7OY8 - chains H and L of the 35 polymer chains in the assembly; structure by electron microscopy, 2.50 A resolution.

[Chain H]
Protein: Photosynthetic reaction center, H-chain
Organism: Rhodospirillum rubrum (strain ATCC 11170 / ATH 1.1.1 / DSM 467 / LMG 4362 / NCIMB 8255 / S1)
Reference sequence: Q2RWS4 (Q2RWS4_RHORT); numbering as in UniProt (aligned over 1-257)
Chain sequence (257 residues; row label = number of the first residue in the row):
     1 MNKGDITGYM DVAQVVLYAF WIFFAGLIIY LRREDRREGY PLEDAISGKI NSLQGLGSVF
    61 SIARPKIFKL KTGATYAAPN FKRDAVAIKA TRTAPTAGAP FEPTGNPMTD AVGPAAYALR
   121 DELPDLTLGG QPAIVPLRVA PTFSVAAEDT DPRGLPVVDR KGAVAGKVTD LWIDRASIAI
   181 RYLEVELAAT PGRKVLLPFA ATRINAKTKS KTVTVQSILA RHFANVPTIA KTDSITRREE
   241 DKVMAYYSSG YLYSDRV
Residues lining bound ligands:
  - Trans-Geranyl BACTERIOCHLOROPHYLL A (07D): Ala25, Ile28, Ile29, Arg32, Arg36, Leu56, Gly57, Phe60, Ser61
  - tetramyristoyl-cardiolipin (CD4; (2R,5R,11R,14R)-5,8,11-trihydroxy-5,11-dioxido-17-oxo-2,14-bis(tetradecanoyloxy)-4,6,10,12,16-pentaoxa-5,11-diphosphatriacont-1-yl tetradecanoate), molecule 1: Phe23, Gly26, Leu27, Tyr30
  - tetramyristoyl-cardiolipin (CD4), molecule 2: Phe24, Ile28, Arg32, Arg36, Tyr40, Leu42, Ser52, Leu53, Gln54
  - phosphatidylglycerol (PGW; (1R)-2-{[(S)-{[(2S)-2,3-dihydroxypropyl]oxy}(hydroxy)phosphoryl]oxy}-1-[(hexadecanoyloxy)methyl]ethyl (9Z)-octadec-9-enoate), molecule 1: Tyr9, Gln14, Leu17, Tyr18, Trp21
  - phosphatidylglycerol (PGW), molecule 2: Arg36, Leu53, Gln54, Gly55, Leu56, Gly57, Ser58, Ser61
Reported in the primary citation:
  - binding site for Trans-Geranyl BACTERIOCHLOROPHYLL A: Ile29, Arg32, Arg36, Leu56
  - binding site for phosphatidylglycerol: Leu56

[Chain L]
Protein: Photosynthetic reaction center L subunit
Organism: Rhodospirillum rubrum (strain ATCC 11170 / ATH 1.1.1 / DSM 467 / LMG 4362 / NCIMB 8255 / S1)
Reference sequence: Q2RQ25 (Q2RQ25_RHORT); residue numbers follow UniProt; this construct covers 1-276
Chain sequence (276 residues; each row starts with the number of its first residue):
     1 MALLSFERKY RVRGGTLIGG DLFDFWVGPF YVGFFGVTTL LFTVLGTALI VWGAALGPSW
    61 TFWQISINPP DVSYGLAMAP MAKGGLWQII TFSAIGAFVS WALREVEICR KLGIGYHIPF
   121 AFGFAILAYV SLVVIRPVMM GAWGYGFPYG FMTHLDWVSN TGYQYANFHY NPAHMLGITL
   181 FFTTCLALAL HGSLILSAAN PGKGEVVKGP EHENTYFQDT IGYSVGTLGI HRVGLILALS
   241 AVVWSIICMI LSGPIYTGSW PDWWLWWQKL PFWNHG
Not modelled in the structure: 1, 276
Bound ions: Fe ion: His191, His231 (shared with 3 residues of chain M)
Residues lining bound ligands:
  - Trans-Geranyl BACTERIOCHLOROPHYLL A (07D), molecule 1: Ile50, Phe62, Tyr129, Leu132, Phe147, Tyr149, Gly150, Phe151, Met152, His154, Leu155, Trp157, Val158
  - Trans-Geranyl BACTERIOCHLOROPHYLL A (07D), molecule 2: Phe98, Phe122, Ala125, Ile126, Ala128, Tyr129, Leu132, Trp157, Val158, Ser159, Thr161, Gly162, Tyr163, Asn167, Phe168, His169, His174, Gly177, Ile178, Phe181, Phe182, Ser245, Ile246, Cys248, Met249
  - Trans-Geranyl BACTERIOCHLOROPHYLL A (07D), molecule 3: Val158, Tyr163, His169, Phe182
  - Trans-Geranyl BACTERIOCHLOROPHYLL A (07D), molecule 4: His169, Met175, Ile178, Thr179, Phe182, Thr183, Leu186
  - bacteriopheophytin a (BPH), molecule 1: Thr39, Phe42, Thr43, Gly46, Thr47, Ile50, Ile90, Ser93, Ala94, Ala97, Phe98, Trp101, Glu105, Ile118, Ala121, Phe122, Phe124, Ala125, Tyr129, Phe147, Tyr149, Gly150, Phe151, His154, Phe181, Ala238, Leu239, Val242
  - bacteriopheophytin a (BPH), molecule 2: Phe182, Cys185, Leu186, Ala189, Leu190, Ile221
  - tetramyristoyl-cardiolipin (CD4; (2R,5R,11R,14R)-5,8,11-trihydroxy-5,11-dioxido-17-oxo-2,14-bis(tetradecanoyloxy)-4,6,10,12,16-pentaoxa-5,11-diphosphatriacont-1-yl tetradecanoate), molecule 1: Ala2, Val27, Gly28, Pro29, Phe30, Leu40, Thr43, Val44
  - tetramyristoyl-cardiolipin (CD4), molecule 2: Asn200, Pro201, Gly202, Lys203
  - phosphatidylglycerol (PGW; (1R)-2-{[(S)-{[(2S)-2,3-dihydroxypropyl]oxy}(hydroxy)phosphoryl]oxy}-1-[(hexadecanoyloxy)methyl]ethyl (9Z)-octadec-9-enoate): Phe62, Trp63, Phe151
  - RQ0 (2-azanyl-5-[(2E,6E,8E,10E,12E,14E,18E,22E,26E,30E,34E)-3,7,11,15,19,23,27,31,35,39-decamethyltetraconta-2,6,8,10,12,14,18,22,26,30,34,38-dodecaenyl]-3-methoxy-6-methyl-cyclohexa-2,5-diene-1,4-dione): Pro172, Ala173, Met175, Leu176, Thr179, Trp244, Leu251, Pro254, Ile255, Tyr256, Trp260, Trp263, Trp264
  - ubiquinone-10 (U10), molecule 1: Leu17, Ile18, Phe35, Thr38, Leu41, Phe42, Leu45, Leu76, Ala77, Met78, Gln88, Ile89, Phe92, Ser93, Ile95, Gly96, Val99, Ser100, Leu103, Trp143
  - ubiquinone-10 (U10), molecule 2: Val27, Phe30, Tyr31, Val32, Gly36, Val37, Leu40, Leu41, Val44, Trp101, Arg104
  - ubiquinone-10 (U10), molecule 3: Thr183, Ala187, Leu190, His191, Leu194, Ile195, Glu213, Asn214, Phe217, Ile221, Tyr223, Ser224, Val225, Gly226, Thr227, Ile230, Val233, Leu237
Reported in the primary citation:
  - binding site for ubiquinone-10: Leu76

[Chain H / chain L interface]
Contacting residue pairs (59):
  Gly39(H) - Leu4(L)
  Gly39(H) - Ser5(L)  hydrogen bond (backbone-backbone)
  Gly39(H) - Phe6(L)
  Tyr40(H) - Leu4(L)  hydrophobic
  Tyr40(H) - Ser5(L)
  Pro41(H) - Ser5(L)
  Leu42(H) - Ala2(L)  hydrophobic
  Leu42(H) - Leu3(L)
  Leu42(H) - Leu4(L)  hydrophobic
  Glu43(H) - Ala2(L)
  Glu43(H) - Leu3(L)  hydrogen bond (backbone-backbone)
  Glu43(H) - Ser5(L)
  Glu43(H) - Arg8(L)  salt bridge
  Asp44(H) - Arg8(L)  hydrogen bond (backbone-side chain)
  Ala45(H) - Leu3(L)  hydrophobic
  Ala45(H) - Arg8(L)  hydrogen bond (backbone-side chain)
  Gly48(H) - Arg8(L)
  Asn51(H) - Ala2(L)
  Ser52(H) - Ala2(L)
  Lys66(H) - Asn200(L)  hydrogen bond
  Phe68(H) - Ala199(L)
  Phe68(H) - Val207(L)  hydrophobic
  Lys69(H) - Val206(L)
  Lys69(H) - Val207(L)  hydrogen bond (backbone-backbone)
  Leu70(H) - Val206(L)
  Arg83(H) - Ser5(L)  hydrogen bond
  Asp84(H) - Ser5(L)  hydrogen bond (backbone-backbone)
  Asp84(H) - Phe6(L)
  Asp84(H) - Lys9(L)  salt bridge
  Val86(H) - Arg8(L)
  Gly98(H) - Phe25(L)
  Gly98(H) - Trp26(L)  hydrogen bond (backbone-backbone)
  Pro100(H) - Arg11(L)
  Pro100(H) - Val12(L)
  Pro100(H) - Arg13(L)
  Pro100(H) - Asp24(L)
  Pro100(H) - Trp26(L)  hydrophobic
  Phe101(H) - Arg8(L)
  Phe101(H) - Arg11(L)  hydrogen bond (backbone-backbone)
  Phe101(H) - Val12(L)
  Phe101(H) - Arg13(L)  hydrogen bond (backbone-backbone)
  Glu102(H) - Arg13(L)  salt bridge
  Gly113(H) - Lys9(L)  hydrogen bond (backbone-backbone)
  Gly113(H) - Tyr10(L)
  Gly113(H) - Val12(L)
  Pro114(H) - Lys111(L)
  Pro114(H) - Leu112(L)
  Ala116(H) - Lys9(L)
  Ala116(H) - Tyr10(L)  hydrophobic
  Tyr117(H) - Lys9(L)  hydrogen bond (backbone-side chain)
  Thr127(H) - Glu211(L)
  Leu128(H) - Glu211(L)  hydrogen bond (backbone-side chain)
  Leu128(H) - His212(L)
  Ala176(H) - Pro210(L)
  Ala176(H) - Glu211(L)
  Ser177(H) - Pro210(L)
  Ser248(H) - Gly113(L)
  Leu252(H) - Gly15(L)
  Tyr253(H) - Val12(L)
Also at the interface, not in a pair above, chain H (43 interface residues in all): Glu38, Ile46, Lys71, Lys82, Ala85, Ile88, Thr93, Ala97, Val112, Ala118, Tyr251
Also at the interface, not in a pair above, chain L (28 interface residues in all): Gly14, Arg110, Glu205

[Overview]
Chain H and chain L form an interface of 43 and 28 residues respectively; the contacts include 14 hydrogen
bonds and 3 salt bridges. Polar pairs include Glu43(H)-Arg8(L), Asp84(H)-Lys9(L) and Glu102(H)-Arg13(L). From
the paper: a binding site for Trans-Geranyl BACTERIOCHLOROPHYLL A at Ile29(H), Arg32(H) and Arg36(H) among
others; a binding site for phosphatidylglycerol at Leu56(H).
Chain H is Photosynthetic reaction center, H-chain and chain L is Photosynthetic reaction center L subunit,
both from Rhodospirillum rubrum (strain ATCC 11170 / ATH 1.1.1 / DSM 467 / LMG 4362 / NCIMB 8255 / S1); the
structure, Cryo-EM structure of the Rhodospirillum rubrum RC-LH1 complex, was determined by electron
microscopy.
